4TQU - chains S and T of the 5 polymer chains in the assembly; structure by X-ray diffraction, 3.20 A resolution.

# Chain S (and T)
Molecule: AlgS
Organism: Sphingomonas sp
Notes: chain T of this document is another copy of the same molecule, construct and numbering; everything in this record applies to it too
Reference sequence: Q9KWT9 (Q9KWT9_SPHSX); numbering as in UniProt (aligned over 1-363)
Chain sequence (363 residues; each row starts with the number of its first residue):
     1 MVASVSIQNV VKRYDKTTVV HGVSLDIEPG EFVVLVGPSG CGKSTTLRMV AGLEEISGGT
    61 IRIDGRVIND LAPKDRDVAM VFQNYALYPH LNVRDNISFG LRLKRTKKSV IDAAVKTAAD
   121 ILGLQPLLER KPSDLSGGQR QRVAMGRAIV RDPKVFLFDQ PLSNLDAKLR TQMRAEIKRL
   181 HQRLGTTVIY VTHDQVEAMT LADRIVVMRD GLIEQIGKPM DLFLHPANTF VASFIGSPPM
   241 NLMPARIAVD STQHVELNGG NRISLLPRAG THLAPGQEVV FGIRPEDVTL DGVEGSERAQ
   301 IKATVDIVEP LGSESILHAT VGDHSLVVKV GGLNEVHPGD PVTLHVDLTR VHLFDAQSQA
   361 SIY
Differences from the reference sequence: engineered mutation Q160 (Glu in Q9KWT9)
Reported in the primary citation:
  - mutagenesis - E160Q: decreased catalytic activity

# Interface between chain S and chain T
Residue-residue contacts - 43 pairs, chain S then chain T:
  R174(S) - E309(T)  salt bridge
  A175(S) - E309(T)
  K178(S) - I307(T)
  K178(S) - V308(T)
  R179(S) - D306(T)  salt bridge
  Q182(S) - D306(T)
  Q182(S) - I307(T)
  Q182(S) - P338(T)
  Q195(S) - L311(T)
  V196(S) - L311(T)  hydrophobic
  M199(S) - P310(T)
  M199(S) - L311(T)
  M199(S) - G312(T)
  T200(S) - E309(T)
  T200(S) - P310(T)  hydrogen bond (backbone-backbone)
  T200(S) - L311(T)
  M220(S) - G312(T)
  M220(S) - L333(T)  hydrophobic
  F223(S) - G312(T)
  F223(S) - S313(T)
  E286(S) - S313(T)  hydrogen bond
  D306(S) - R179(T)  salt bridge
  D306(S) - Q182(T)
  I307(S) - A175(T)
  I307(S) - K178(T)
  I307(S) - R179(T)
  I307(S) - Q182(T)
  V308(S) - K178(T)
  E309(S) - R174(T)  salt bridge
  E309(S) - A175(T)
  E309(S) - T200(T)
  P310(S) - M199(T)
  P310(S) - T200(T)  hydrogen bond (backbone-backbone)
  L311(S) - V196(T)  hydrophobic
  L311(S) - M199(T)
  L311(S) - T200(T)
  G312(S) - F223(T)
  S313(S) - F223(T)
  S313(S) - E286(T)  hydrogen bond
  H318(S) - R179(T)
  K329(S) - E314(T)
  G332(S) - M220(T)
  P338(S) - Q182(T)
Also at the interface, not in a pair above, chain S (26 interface residues in all): K168, L333
Also at the interface, not in a pair above, chain T (27 interface residues in all): Q195, S233, F234, S237, H318

# Summary
The interface between chain S and chain T involves 26 residues on one side and 27 on the other; the contacts
include 4 hydrogen bonds and 4 salt bridges. Polar pairs include R174(S)-E309(T), R179(S)-D306(T) and
E286(S)-S313(T). The paper reports that E160Q of chain S reduces catalytic activity.
Chain S and chain T are both AlgS (Sphingomonas sp); the structure, Crystal structure of a bacterial ABC
transporter involved in the import of the acidic polysaccharide alginate, was determined by X-ray diffraction,
deposited together with 4TQV.
